Entry 5N56 (X-ray diffraction, 2.07 A resolution); this record covers chains A and B.

== Chain A (and B) ==
Molecule: Superoxide dismutase [Mn/Fe] 1
Source organism: Staphylococcus aureus (strain bovine RF122 / ET3-1)
Notes: EC 1.15.1.1; chain B of this document is another copy of the same molecule, construct and numbering; everything in this record applies to it too
UniProtKB: Q2YT26 (SODM1_STAAB); residue numbers follow UniProt; this construct covers 1-199
Chain sequence (199 residues; each row starts with the number of its first residue):
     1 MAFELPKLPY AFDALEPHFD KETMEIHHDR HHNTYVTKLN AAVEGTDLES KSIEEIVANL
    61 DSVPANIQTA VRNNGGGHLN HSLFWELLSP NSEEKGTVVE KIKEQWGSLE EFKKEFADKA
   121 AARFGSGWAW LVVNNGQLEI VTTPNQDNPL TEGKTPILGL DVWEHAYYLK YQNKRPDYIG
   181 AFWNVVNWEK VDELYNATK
Not modelled in the structure: 1
Metal / ion sites: Mn2+: His27, His81, Asp161, His165
UniProt features mapped onto this chain:
  - binding site (Fe(3+)): His27, His81, Asp161, His165
  - binding site (Mn(2+)): His27, His81, Asp161, His165

== Interface between chain A and chain B ==
Contacting residue pairs - 39 pairs, chain A then chain B:
  Ile26(A) - Tyr168(B)
  Ile26(A) - Gln172(B)
  Ile26(A) - Asn173(B)
  Arg30(A) - Asn173(B)
  His31(A) - Glu164(B)
  His31(A) - Tyr168(B)  hydrogen bond
  His31(A) - Asn173(B)
  Tyr35(A) - Phe124(B)  hydrophobic
  Asn73(A) - Phe124(B)
  Phe124(A) - Tyr35(B)  hydrophobic
  Phe124(A) - Asn73(B)
  Phe124(A) - Asn145(B)
  Phe124(A) - Gln146(B)
  Phe124(A) - Trp163(B)  hydrophobic
  Gly125(A) - Ser126(B)
  Gly125(A) - Asn145(B)
  Gly125(A) - Trp163(B)
  Ser126(A) - Gly125(B)
  Ser126(A) - Ser126(B)  hydrogen bond
  Asn145(A) - Gly125(B)
  Gln146(A) - Phe124(B)
  Trp163(A) - Phe124(B)  hydrophobic
  Trp163(A) - Gly125(B)
  Trp163(A) - Glu164(B)
  Glu164(A) - His31(B)
  Glu164(A) - Trp163(B)
  Glu164(A) - Glu164(B)  hydrogen bond (side chain-backbone)
  Glu164(A) - His165(B)  salt bridge
  His165(A) - Glu164(B)  salt bridge
  His165(A) - Tyr168(B)
  Tyr168(A) - Ile26(B)
  Tyr168(A) - His31(B)  hydrogen bond
  Tyr168(A) - His165(B)
  Tyr168(A) - Leu169(B)
  Leu169(A) - Tyr168(B)
  Leu169(A) - Leu169(B)  hydrophobic
  Gln172(A) - Ile26(B)
  Asn173(A) - Arg30(B)  hydrogen bond
  Asn173(A) - His31(B)

== In short ==
The chain A/chain B interface involves 17 residues from each chain, with 5 hydrogen bonds and 2 salt bridges.
Among the polar pairs are Glu164(A)-His165(B), His31(A)-Tyr168(B) and Ser126(A)-Ser126(B). UniProt lists 4
Fe3+-binding residues and 4 Mn2+-binding residues on chain A.
Both chains are Superoxide dismutase [Mn/Fe] 1 (Staphylococcus aureus (strain bovine RF122 / ET3-1)). Entry
5N56 (Staphylococcus aureus Mn-dependent superoxide dismutase SodA) was determined by X-ray diffraction (same
publication as 5N57).
